Entry 5AVC (X-ray diffraction, 2.40 A resolution); this record covers chains D and I of the 10 polymer chains in the assembly.

== Chain D ==
Name: Histone H2B type 1-J
From: Homo sapiens
UniProtKB: P06899 (H2B1J_HUMAN); residues 0-125 here correspond to UniProt positions 1-126 (UniProt number = residue number + 1)
Amino-acid sequence (129 residues; each row starts with the number of its first residue; numbers below 1 keep their minus sign (Gly-3 is residue -3)):
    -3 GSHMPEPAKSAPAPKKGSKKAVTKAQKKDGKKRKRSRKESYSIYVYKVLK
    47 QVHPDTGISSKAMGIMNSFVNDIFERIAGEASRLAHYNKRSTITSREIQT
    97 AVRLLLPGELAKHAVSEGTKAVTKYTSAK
Not modelled in the structure: -3 to 28
Construct notes: expression tag (-3 to -1)
UniProt features mapped onto this chain:
  - modified residue: Pro1 (N-acetylproline), Glu2 (ADP-ribosyl glutamic acid), Lys5 (N6-(2-hydroxyisobutyryl)lysine), Ser6 (ADP-ribosylserine), Lys11 (N6-(beta-hydroxybutyryl)lysine), Lys12 (N6-(2-hydroxyisobutyryl)lysine), Ser14 (Phosphoserine), Lys15 (N6-acetyllysine), Lys16 (N6-(beta-hydroxybutyryl)lysine), Lys20 (N6-(2-hydroxyisobutyryl)lysine), Lys23 (N6-(2-hydroxyisobutyryl)lysine), Lys24 (N6-(2-hydroxyisobutyryl)lysine), Lys34 (N6-(2-hydroxyisobutyryl)lysine), Glu35 (PolyADP-ribosyl glutamic acid), Ser36 (Phosphoserine), Lys43 (N6-(2-hydroxyisobutyryl)lysine), Lys46 (N6-(2-hydroxyisobutyryl)lysine), Lys57 (N6,N6-dimethyllysine), Arg79 (Dimethylated arginine), Lys85 (N6,N6,N6-trimethyllysine) and 6 more in UniProt
  - glycosylation: Ser112 (O-linked (GlcNAc) serine)
  - cross-link (Glycyl lysine isopeptide (Lys-Gly)): Lys5 (interchain with G-Cter in SUMO2), Lys20 (interchain with G-Cter in SUMO2), Lys34 (interchain with G-Cter in ubiquitin), Lys120 (interchain with G-Cter in ubiquitin)
Bound ions: Mn2+: Val48 (shared with 1 residue of chain E)

== Chain I ==
Molecule: 147-nt DNA strand
Sequence (147 nucleotides; numbered -73 to 73; the number before each row is that of its first residue; numbers below 1 keep their minus sign (DA-73 is residue -73)):
   -73 ATCAATATCCACCTGCAGATACTACCAAAAGTGTATTTGGAAACTGCTCC
   -23 ATCAAAAGGCATGTTCAGCTGGAATCCAGCTGAACATGCCTTTTGATGGA
    27 GCAGTTTCCAAATACACTTTTGGTAGTATCTGCAGGTGGATATTGAT
Bound ions: Mn2+ site 1: DG-35, DG-34; Mn2+ site 2 near DG-3 (its only coordinating residue here); Mn2+ site 3 near DG27 (its only coordinating residue here); Mn2+ site 4 near DG48 (its only coordinating residue here); Mn2+ site 5 near DG61 (its only coordinating residue here)

== How chain D and chain I interact ==
Residue-residue contacts (17):
  Arg29(D) - DA29(I)  base contact
  Arg29(D) - DG30(I)  hydrogen bond to the base
  Lys30(D) - DG30(I)  sugar contact
  Arg31(D) - DG30(I)  salt bridge to the phosphate
  Ser32(D) - DG30(I)  hydrogen bond to the phosphate
  Arg33(D) - DA-45(I)  sugar contact
  Lys34(D) - DG30(I)  salt bridge to the phosphate
  Glu35(D) - DA-45(I)  sugar contact
  Ser55(D) - DA-55(I)  phosphate contact
  Ser56(D) - DA-55(I)  hydrogen bond to the phosphate
  Arg86(D) - DG-34(I)  phosphate contact
  Arg86(D) - DA-33(I)  salt bridge to the phosphate
  Ser87(D) - DG-35(I)  sugar contact
  Ser87(D) - DG-34(I)  hydrogen bond to the phosphate
  Thr88(D) - DG-35(I)  hydrogen bond to the phosphate
  Thr88(D) - DG-34(I)  hydrogen bond to the phosphate
  Lys125(D) - DT-42(I)  salt bridge to the phosphate
Also at the interface, not in a pair above, chain D (17 interface residues in all): Tyr42, Gly53, Ile54, Lys85
Also at the interface, not in a pair above, chain I (13 interface residues in all): DT-54, DC-48, DA-47, DA-46, DT31

== Overview ==
17 residues of chain D face 13 of chain I across their interface, with 6 hydrogen bonds and 4 salt bridges.
Among the polar pairs are Arg29(D)-DG30(I), Ser32(D)-DG30(I) and Ser56(D)-DA-55(I). The Mn2+ site 1 is built
by DG-35(I) and DG-34(I).
Here chain D is Histone H2B type 1-J (Homo sapiens) and chain I is a 147-nt DNA strand. Entry 5AVC (human
nucleosome core particle) was determined by X-ray diffraction (same publication as 5AV5, 5AV6, 5AV8, 5AV9 and
5AVB).
